7B17 - chains A and B; structure by electron microscopy, 4.01 A resolution (low resolution: residue-level contacts below are approximate; hydrogen-bond / salt-bridge calls are withheld).

Chain A:
Protein: Spike protein S1
Organism: Severe acute respiratory syndrome coronavirus 2
UniProtKB: P0DTC2 (SPIKE_SARS2); numbering as in UniProt (aligned over 334-528)
Sequence (195 residues; row label = number of the first residue in the row):
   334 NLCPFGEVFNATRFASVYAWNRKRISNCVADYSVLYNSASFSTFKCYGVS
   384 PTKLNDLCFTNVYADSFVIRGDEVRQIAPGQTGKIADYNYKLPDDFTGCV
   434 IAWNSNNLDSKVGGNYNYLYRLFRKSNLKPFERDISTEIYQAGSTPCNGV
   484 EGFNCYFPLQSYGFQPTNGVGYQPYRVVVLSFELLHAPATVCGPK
Swiss-Prot annotation at these positions:
  - region: Arg403 to Asp405 (Integrin-binding motif), Asn448 to Phe456 (Immunodominant HLA epitope recognized by the CD8+)
  - glycosylation: Asn343 (N-linked (GlcNAc...) (complex) asparagine)
  - natural variant: Gly339 (G339D: In strain: Omicron/BA.1, Omicron/BA.2 and 4 more; G339H: In strain: Omicron/BA.2.75, Omicron/XBB.1.5 and 1 more), Arg346 (R346K: In strain: Mu/B.1.621; R346T: In strain: Omicron/BQ.1.1, Omicron/XBB.1.5 and 1 more), Leu368 (L368I: In strain: Omicron/XBB.1.5, Omicron/EG.5.1), Ser371 (S371F: In strain: Omicron/BA.2, Omicron/BA.2.12.1 and 6 more; S371L: In strain: Omicron/BA.1), Ser373 (S373P: In strain: Omicron/BA.1, Omicron/BA.2 and 7 more), Ser375 (S375F: In strain: Omicron/BA.1, Omicron/BA.2 and 7 more), Thr376 (T376A: In strain: Omicron/BA.2, Omicron/BA.2.12.1 and 5 more), Asp405 (D405N: In strain: Omicron/BA.2, Omicron/BA.2.12.1 and 6 more), Arg408 (R408S: In strain: Omicron/BA.2, Omicron/BA.2.12.1 and 6 more), Lys417 (K417N: In strain: Beta/B.1.351, Omicron/BA.1 and 8 more; K417T: In strain: Gamma/P.1), Asn440 (N440K: In strain: Omicron/BA.1, Omicron/BA.2 and 7 more), Lys444 (K444T: In strain: Omicron/BQ.1.1), 16 further natural variant entries in UniProt
  - mutagenesis: Asn343 (N343Q: Reduced viral infectivity), Leu452 (L452R: Increased resistance to neutralizing antibodies. Decreases HLA binding to NF9 epitope. Increased binding affinity to human ACE2), Tyr453 (Y453F: Decreased HLA binding to NF9 epitope. Increased binding affinity to human ACE2), Ala475 (A475V: Increased resistance to neutralizing antibodies), Val483 (V483A: Increased resistance to neutralizing antibodies), Glu484 (E484D: Increased replication in human TMEM106B overexpressing cells), Phe490 (F490L: Increased resistance to neutralizing antibodies and human covalescent sera neutralization), Gln493 (Q493N: Reduced host ACE2-binding affinity in vitro; Q493Y: Reduced host ACE2-binding affinity in vitro), Asn501 (N501T: Reduced host ACE2-binding affinity in vitro; N501Y: Increased binding affinity to human ACE2), His519 (H519P: Increased resistance to human covalescent sera neutralization)
Disulfides: Cys336-Cys361, Cys379-Cys432, Cys391-Cys525, Cys480-Cys488
Covalent attachments: N-acetylglucosamine (NAG) linked to Asn343

Chain B:
Protein: SARS-CoV-2 neutralizing biparatopic nanobody VE, nanobody E from Lama glama
Organism: Vicugna pacos
Notes: antibody fragment or engineered binder
Sequence (283 residues; numbered 1 to 267 plus 24 insertion-coded residues; 8 numbers in that range are skipped by the numbering (no residue carries them; nothing is unmodelled there); the number before each row is that of its first residue; a row labelled like 82A-82C holds insertion residues (82A, then the next letters in order)):
     1 QVQLVETGGGLVQPGGSLRLSCAASGFTFSSYAMGWARQVPGKGLEWVSY
    51 IYSDGSTEYQDSVKGRFTISRDNAKSTVYLQM
82A-82C NSL
    83 KPEDTAVYYCATEGSLGG
100A-100E WGRDF
   101 GSWGQGTQVTVSS
   122 GGGGSGGGGSGGGGSQVQLVETGGGFVQPGGSLRLSCAASGVTLDYYAIG
   172 WFRQAPGKEREGVSCIG
  188A S
   189 SDGRTYYSDSVKGRFTISRDNAKNTVYLQM
218A-218C NSL
   219 KPEDTAVYYCALTVGTYY
236A-236L SGNYHYTCSDDM
   237 DYWGKGTQVTVSSGGYPYDVPDYAGHHHHHH
Unresolved in the structure: 122-136, 250-267
Disulfides: Cys22-Cys92, Cys158-Cys228, Cys186-Cys236H

How chain A and chain B interact:
Pairs across the interface - 70 pairs, chain A then chain B:
  Tyr351(A) - Tyr236(B)
  Tyr369(A) - Glu58(B)
  Tyr369(A) - Arg100C(B)
  Ser371(A) - Trp47(B)
  Ser371(A) - Arg100C(B)
  Ala372(A) - Glu46(B)
  Ala372(A) - Trp47(B)
  Ala372(A) - Gln60(B)
  Phe374(A) - Trp47(B)
  Phe374(A) - Arg100C(B)
  Ser375(A) - Phe100E(B)
  Thr376(A) - Arg100C(B)
  Thr376(A) - Asp100D(B)
  Phe377(A) - Trp100A(B)
  Phe377(A) - Gly100B(B)
  Phe377(A) - Arg100C(B)
  Lys378(A) - Trp100A(B)
  Lys378(A) - Asp100D(B)
  Cys379(A) - Gly100(B)
  Cys379(A) - Trp100A(B)
  Tyr380(A) - Ser97(B)
  Tyr380(A) - Gly100(B)
  Val382(A) - Trp100A(B)
  Arg408(A) - Gly96(B)
  Arg408(A) - Gly101(B)
  Arg408(A) - Ser102(B)
  Lys417(A) - Asp236K(B)
  Asn437(A) - Leu45(B)
  Asn440(A) - Gly44(B)
  Gly446(A) - Asp166(B)
  Tyr449(A) - Leu165(B)
  Tyr449(A) - Asp166(B)
  Tyr449(A) - Tyr167(B)
  Tyr449(A) - Val232(B)
  Tyr449(A) - Gly233(B)
  Tyr449(A) - Tyr235(B)
  Asn450(A) - Tyr235(B)
  Leu452(A) - Thr234(B)
  Leu452(A) - Tyr235(B)
  Leu452(A) - Tyr236(B)
  Phe456(A) - Thr236G(B)
  Phe456(A) - Ser236I(B)
  Thr478(A) - Asp197(B)
  Glu484(A) - Tyr194(B)
  Glu484(A) - His236E(B)
  Glu484(A) - Tyr236F(B)
  Phe486(A) - Gly183(B)
  Phe486(A) - Val184(B)
  Phe486(A) - Tyr195(B)
  Phe486(A) - Ser196(B)
  Tyr489(A) - Thr236G(B)
  Tyr489(A) - Cys236H(B)
  Phe490(A) - Thr236G(B)
  Leu492(A) - Thr234(B)
  Leu492(A) - Tyr236(B)
  Gln493(A) - Val232(B)
  Gln493(A) - Gly233(B)
  Gln493(A) - Thr234(B)
  Ser494(A) - Val232(B)
  Ser494(A) - Gly233(B)
  Ser494(A) - Thr234(B)
  Tyr495(A) - Val232(B)
  Gln498(A) - Thr164(B)
  Val503(A) - Gln39(B)
  Val503(A) - Tyr91(B)
  Val503(A) - Trp103(B)
  Val503(A) - Gly104(B)
  Gln506(A) - Gln39(B)
  Tyr508(A) - Leu45(B)
  Tyr508(A) - Trp103(B)
Also at the interface, not in a pair above, chain A (42 interface residues in all): Pro384, Asp405, Val407, Gln414, Thr470, Gly485, Gly496, Gly504
Also at the interface, not in a pair above, chain B (46 interface residues in all): Gly42, Lys43, Tyr52, Gly99, Ser185

Summary:
42 residues of chain A and 46 residues of chain B are in contact. Curated annotation (UniProt) lists 10
mutagenesis sites on chain A.
Here chain A is Spike protein S1 (Severe acute respiratory syndrome coronavirus 2) and chain B is SARS-CoV-2
neutralizing biparatopic nanobody VE, nanobody E from Lama glama (Vicugna pacos). Entry 7B17 (SARS-CoV-spike
RBD bound to two neutralising nanobodies) was determined by electron microscopy, deposited together with 7B14,
7B18, 7KN5 and 7KSG.
